Entry 8QY4 (electron microscopy, 3.06 A resolution); this record covers chains F and B of the 6 polymer chains in the assembly.

Chain F:
Protein: Interleukin-6 receptor subunit beta
Organism: Mus musculus
UniProt: Q00560 (IL6RB_MOUSE); residues 1-917 here = UniProt positions 1-917
Amino-acid sequence (917 residues; each row starts with the number of its first residue):
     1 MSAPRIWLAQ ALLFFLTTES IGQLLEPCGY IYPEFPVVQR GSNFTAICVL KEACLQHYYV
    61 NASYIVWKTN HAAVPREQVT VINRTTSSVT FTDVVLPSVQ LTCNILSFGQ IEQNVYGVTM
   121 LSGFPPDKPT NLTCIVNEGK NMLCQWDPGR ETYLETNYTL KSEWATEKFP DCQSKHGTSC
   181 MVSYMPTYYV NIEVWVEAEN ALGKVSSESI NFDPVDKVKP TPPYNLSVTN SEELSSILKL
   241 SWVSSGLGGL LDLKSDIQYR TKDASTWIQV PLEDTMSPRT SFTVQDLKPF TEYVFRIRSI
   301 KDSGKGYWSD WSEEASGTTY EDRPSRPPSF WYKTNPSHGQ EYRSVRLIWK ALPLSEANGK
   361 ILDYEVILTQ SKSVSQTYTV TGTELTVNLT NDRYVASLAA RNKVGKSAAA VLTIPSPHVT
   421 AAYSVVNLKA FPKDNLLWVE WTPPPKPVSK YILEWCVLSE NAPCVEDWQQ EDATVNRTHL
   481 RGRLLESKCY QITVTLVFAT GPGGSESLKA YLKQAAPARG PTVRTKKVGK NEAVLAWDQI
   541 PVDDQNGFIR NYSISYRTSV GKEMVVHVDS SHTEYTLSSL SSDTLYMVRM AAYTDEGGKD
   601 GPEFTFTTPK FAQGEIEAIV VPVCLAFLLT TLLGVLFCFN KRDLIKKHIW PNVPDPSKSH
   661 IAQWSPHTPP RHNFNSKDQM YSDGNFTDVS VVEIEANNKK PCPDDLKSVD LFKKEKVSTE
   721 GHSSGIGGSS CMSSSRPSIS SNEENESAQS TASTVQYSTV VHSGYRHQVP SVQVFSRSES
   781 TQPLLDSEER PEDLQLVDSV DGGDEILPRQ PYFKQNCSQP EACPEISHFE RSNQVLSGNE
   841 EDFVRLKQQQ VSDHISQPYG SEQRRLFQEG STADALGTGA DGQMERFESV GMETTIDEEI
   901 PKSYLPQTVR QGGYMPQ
Unresolved in the structure: 1-24, 608-917
Disulfide bonds: Cys28-Cys54, Cys48-Cys103, Cys134-Cys144, Cys172-Cys180, Cys456-Cys464
Covalent attachments: N-acetylglucosamine (NAG) linked to Asn43, Asn61, Asn83, Asn131, Asn157, Asn225
Construct notes: engineered mutation Leu496 (Pro in Q00560)
Swiss-Prot annotation at these positions:
  - motif: Trp308 to Ser312 (WSXWS motif), Ile649 to Ser657 (Box 1 motif)
  - modified residue (Phosphoserine): Ser659, Ser665, Ser780, Ser787, Ser827, Ser837
  - glycosylation (N-linked (GlcNAc...) asparagine): Asn43, Asn61, Asn83, Asn131, Asn157, Asn225, Asn388, Asn476, Asn551
Reported in the primary citation:
  - mutagenesis - P496L: unchanged binding to IL-11
  - mutagenesis - P496L: unchanged binding to IL-6

Chain B:
Protein: Interleukin-11 receptor subunit alpha
Organism: Homo sapiens
UniProt: Q14626 (I11RA_HUMAN); residue numbers follow UniProt; this construct covers 1-422
Amino-acid sequence (422 residues; row label = number of the first residue in the row):
     1 MSSSCSGLSR VLVAVATALV SASSPCPQAW GPPGVQYGQP GRSVKLCCPG VTAGDPVSWF
    61 RDGEPKLLQG PDSGLGHELV LAQADSTDEG TYICQTLDGA LGGTVTLQLG YPPARPVVSC
   121 QAADYENFSC TWSPSQISGL PTRYLTSYRK KTVLGADSQR RSPSTGPWPC PQDPLGAARC
   181 VVHGAEFWSQ YRINVTEVNP LGASTRLLDV SLQSILRPDP PQGLRVESVP GYPRRLRASW
   241 TYPASWPCQP HFLLKFRLQY RPAQHPAWST VEPAGLEEVI TDAVAGLPHA VRVSARDFLD
   301 AGTWSTWSPE AWGTPSTGTI PKEIPAWGQL HTQPEVEPQV DSPAPPRPSL QPHPRLLDHR
   361 DSVEQVAVLA SLGILSFLGL VAGALALGLW LRLRRGGKDG SPKPGFLASV IPVDRRPGAP
   421 NL
Unresolved in the structure: 1-111, 155-163, 318-422
Disulfide bonds: Cys120-Cys130, Cys170-Cys180
Covalent attachments: N-acetylglucosamine (NAG) linked to Asn127, Asn194
Swiss-Prot annotation at these positions:
  - motif: Trp304 to Ser308 (WSXWS motif)
  - glycosylation (N-linked (GlcNAc...) asparagine): Asn127, Asn194
  - natural variant: Pro221 (P221R: In CRSDA), Ser245 (S245C: In CRSDA), Arg296 (R296W: In CRSDA), Ser308 (S308STWS: In CRSDA)
  - mutagenesis: Arg355 (R355E: Decreases proteolyisis by ADAM10)

Interface between chain F and chain B:
Contacting residue pairs (8; chain F residue first):
  Phe108(F) - Leu207(B)  hydrophobic
  Gln110(F) - Arg115(B)
  Gln110(F) - Thr205(B)  hydrogen bond (side chain-backbone)
  Gln110(F) - Arg206(B)
  Gln110(F) - Leu207(B)  hydrogen bond (side chain-backbone)
  Ile111(F) - Arg192(B)
  Ile111(F) - Leu207(B)  hydrophobic
  Ile111(F) - Asp209(B)
Interface residues without a listed pair, chain F (5 interface residues in all): Leu25, His57
Interface residues without a listed pair, chain B (7 interface residues in all): Leu154

Summary:
Chain F and chain B form an interface of 5 and 7 residues respectively, with 2 hydrogen bonds. Among the polar
pairs are Gln110(F)-Thr205(B) and Gln110(F)-Leu207(B). From the paper: P496L of chain F leaves binding to
IL-11 unchanged; P496L of chain F leaves binding to IL-6 unchanged.
Chain F is Interleukin-6 receptor subunit beta (Mus musculus) and chain B is Interleukin-11 receptor subunit
alpha (Homo sapiens); the structure, Structure of interleukin 11 (gp130 P496L mutant), was determined by
electron microscopy together with 8QY5 and 8QY6 from the same study.
